Entry 8DFS (electron microscopy, 3.00 A resolution); this record covers chains F and L of the 13 polymer chains in the assembly.

[Chain F]
Name: CRISPR-associated protein, TM1801 family
Organism: Desulfovibrio vulgaris
UniProt: Q72WF7 (Q72WF7_DESVH); residues 1-290 here = UniProt positions 1-290
Amino-acid sequence (290 residues; row label = number of the first residue in the row):
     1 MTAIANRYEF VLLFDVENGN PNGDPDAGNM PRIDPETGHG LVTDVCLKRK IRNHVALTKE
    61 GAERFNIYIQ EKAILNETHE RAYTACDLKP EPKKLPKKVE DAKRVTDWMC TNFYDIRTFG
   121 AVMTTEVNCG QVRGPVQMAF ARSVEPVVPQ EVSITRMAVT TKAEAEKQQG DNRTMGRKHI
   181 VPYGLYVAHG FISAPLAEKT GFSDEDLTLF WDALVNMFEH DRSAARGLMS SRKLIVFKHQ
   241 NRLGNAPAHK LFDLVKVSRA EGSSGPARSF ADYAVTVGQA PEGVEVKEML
Not modelled in the structure: 167-170

[Chain L]
Molecule: 48-nt RNA strand
Organism: Desulfovibrio vulgaris
Sequence (48 nucleotides; row label = number of the first residue in the row):
     2 GGAUUGAAAC GCCAUGCUCA GGCUGGCGAG UGCGCGCCAC UCAUCAAG

[How chain F and chain L interact]
Residue-residue contacts - 48 pairs, chain F then chain L:
  Asn22(F) with G35(L), sugar contact; C36(L), phosphate contact; G37(L), hydrogen bond to the phosphate
  Gly23(F) with C36(L), hydrogen bond to the phosphate; G37(L), phosphate contact
  Pro25(F) with C36(L), base contact
  Asn29(F) with C36(L), base contact
  Arg32(F) with C36(L), salt bridge to the phosphate
  Thr43(F) with C36(L), hydrogen bond to the phosphate
  Val45(F) with C34(L), phosphate contact; G35(L), sugar contact
  Cys46(F) with G35(L), sugar contact
  Lys48(F) with G33(L), phosphate contact; C34(L), salt bridge to the phosphate
  Arg49(F) with G35(L), salt bridge to the phosphate
  Arg52(F) with C34(L), salt bridge to the phosphate; G35(L), salt bridge to the phosphate
  Ile69(F) with C34(L), sugar contact
  Phe119(F) with G33(L), sugar contact
  Gly120(F) with G33(L), sugar contact
  Ala121(F) with U32(L), sugar contact; G33(L), sugar contact
  Val122(F) with U32(L), sugar contact; G33(L), sugar contact
  Gln131(F) with U32(L), hydrogen bond to the base
  Val132(F) with U32(L), hydrogen bond to the sugar
  Arg133(F) with U32(L), sugar contact; G33(L), phosphate contact
  Gln137(F) with G33(L), hydrogen bond to the phosphate
  Ile154(F) with A40(L), base contact; U42(L), phosphate contact
  Thr155(F) with A40(L), hydrogen bond to the sugar; C41(L), sugar contact; U42(L), hydrogen bond to the phosphate
  Arg156(F) with A40(L), hydrogen bond to the sugar; C41(L), phosphate contact
  Met157(F) with C41(L), base contact
  Arg173(F) with C41(L), base contact; C43(L), base contact
  Met175(F) with U42(L), base contact
  Gly176(F) with A40(L), base contact
  Arg177(F) with A40(L), base contact
  Ser223(F) with C38(L), hydrogen bond to the phosphate; C39(L), phosphate contact
  Ala224(F) with C39(L), hydrogen bond to the phosphate
  Ala225(F) with C38(L), phosphate contact
  Arg226(F) with G37(L), hydrogen bond to the phosphate; C38(L), salt bridge to the phosphate
Also at the interface, not in a pair above, chain F (35 interface residues in all): Pro21, Asp24, Ser153

[Summary]
35 residues of chain F and 12 residues of chain L are in contact; the contacts include 12 hydrogen bonds and 6
salt bridges. Polar contacts include Gln131(F)-U32(L), Val132(F)-U32(L) and Thr155(F)-A40(L).
Here chain F is CRISPR-associated protein, TM1801 family and chain L is a 48-nt RNA strand, both from
Desulfovibrio vulgaris. Entry 8DFS (type I-C Cascade bound to AcrIF2) was determined by electron microscopy,
deposited together with 8DEJ, 8DFA, 8DEX and 8DFO.
